8EAS - chains A and d of the 18 polymer chains in the assembly; structure by electron microscopy, 2.60 A resolution.

# Chain A
Name: Vacuolar ATPase assembly protein VMA22
From: Saccharomyces cerevisiae
Reference sequence: P38784 (VMA22_YEAST); residues 1-181 here = UniProt positions 1-181
Amino-acid sequence (181 residues; each row starts with the number of its first residue):
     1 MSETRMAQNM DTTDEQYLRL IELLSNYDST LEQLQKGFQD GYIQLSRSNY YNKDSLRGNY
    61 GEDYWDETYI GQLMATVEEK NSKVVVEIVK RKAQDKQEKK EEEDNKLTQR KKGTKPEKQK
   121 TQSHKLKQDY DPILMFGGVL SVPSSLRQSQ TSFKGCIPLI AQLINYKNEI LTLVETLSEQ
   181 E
Disordered / not traced: 1-13, 93-126, 178-181

# Chain d
Name: V-type proton ATPase subunit d
From: Saccharomyces cerevisiae
Reference sequence: P32366 (VA0D_YEAST); residues 1-345 here = UniProt positions 1-345
Amino-acid sequence (345 residues; each row starts with the number of its first residue):
     1 MEGVYFNIDN GFIEGVVRGY RNGLLSNNQY INLTQCDTLE DLKLQLSSTD YGNFLSSVSS
    61 ESLTTSLIQE YASSKLYHEF NYIRDQSSGS TRKFMDYITY GYMIDNVALM ITGTIHDRDK
   121 GEILQRCHPL GWFDTLPTLS VATDLESLYE TVLVDTPLAP YFKNCFDTAE ELDDMNIEII
   181 RNKLYKAYLE DFYNFVTEEI PEPAKECMQT LLGFEADRRS INIALNSLQS SDIDPDLKSD
   241 LLPNIGKLYP LATFHLAQAQ DFEGVRAALA NVYEYRGFLE TGNLEDHFYQ LEMELCRDAF
   301 TQQFAISTVW AWMKSKEQEV RNITWIAECI AQNQRERINN YISVY
Disordered / not traced: 164-170
UniProt features mapped onto this chain:
  - modified residue: Met1 (N-acetylmethionine)

# How chain A and chain d interact
Contacting residue pairs (79):
  Gln39(A) with Gln334(d)
  Tyr42(A) with Gln332(d)
  Ile43(A) with Trp325(d), hydrophobic; Gln332(d), hydrogen bond (backbone-side chain); Gln334(d); Arg337(d)
  Ser46(A) with Trp325(d); Glu328(d), hydrogen bond; Gln332(d), hydrogen bond
  Arg47(A) with Asp286(d), salt bridge; Trp325(d); Asn340(d), hydrogen bond (side chain-backbone)
  Tyr50(A) with Tyr289(d), hydrophobic; Gln318(d), hydrogen bond; Arg321(d); Asn322(d), hydrogen bond; Trp325(d), hydrophobic; Tyr341(d); Ile342(d), hydrogen bond (side chain-backbone)
  Tyr51(A) with Asn283(d); Glu285(d); Asp286(d), hydrogen bond; Tyr289(d)
  Asn52(A) with Tyr289(d), hydrogen bond (backbone-side chain); Arg321(d), hydrogen bond
  Lys53(A) with Arg218(d); Tyr289(d), hydrogen bond (backbone-side chain); Glu292(d), salt bridge; Arg321(d)
  Asp54(A) with Arg181(d), hydrogen bond (backbone-side chain); Arg218(d), salt bridge; Arg219(d), salt bridge; Asn222(d), hydrogen bond
  Ser55(A) with Arg181(d), hydrogen bond (backbone-side chain)
  Leu56(A) with Asp105(d); Ala108(d), hydrophobic; Leu109(d), hydrophobic; Thr112(d); Arg181(d)
  Arg57(A) with Tyr77(d), hydrogen bond; Arg126(d), hydrogen bond (side chain-backbone); Cys127(d); His128(d); Pro129(d)
  Asn59(A) with Arg126(d)
  Glu62(A) with Arg118(d), hydrogen bond (backbone-side chain); Arg126(d)
  Asp63(A) with Leu109(d); Arg118(d); Arg126(d), salt bridge
  Tyr64(A) with His116(d), hydrogen bond (backbone-side chain)
  Trp65(A) with His116(d); Arg118(d)
  Asp66(A) with His116(d)
  Glu67(A) with His116(d), hydrogen bond (backbone-backbone); Asp117(d); Arg118(d)
  Thr68(A) with His116(d); Asp117(d)
  Leu134(A) with Asp174(d)
  Met135(A) with His116(d); Asp174(d)
  Gly137(A) with Glu178(d)
  Gly138(A) with Glu178(d); Gln229(d)
  Val139(A) with Glu178(d); Asn226(d); Gln229(d), hydrogen bond (backbone-side chain); Ser230(d)
  Leu140(A) with Glu178(d), hydrogen bond (backbone-side chain); Ile179(d), hydrophobic; Asn182(d); Ile223(d); Asn226(d), hydrogen bond (backbone-side chain); Ser227(d); Leu241(d), hydrophobic
  Ser141(A) with Glu178(d), hydrogen bond (backbone-side chain)
  Pro143(A) with Glu285(d)
  Arg147(A) with Gln229(d)
Other interface residues (no listed pair), chain A (35 interface residues in all): Gln44, Asn49, Tyr130, Val142, Ser144
Other interface residues (no listed pair), chain d (45 interface residues in all): Ile115, Ile233, Phe288

# Summary
35 residues of chain A face 45 of chain d across their interface, with 23 hydrogen bonds and 5 salt bridges.
Polar contacts include Arg47(A)-Asp286(d), Lys53(A)-Glu292(d) and Asp54(A)-Arg218(d).
Here chain A is Vacuolar ATPase assembly protein VMA22 and chain d is V-type proton ATPase subunit d, both
from Saccharomyces cerevisiae. Entry 8EAS (Yeast VO in complex with Vma12-22p) was determined by electron
microscopy together with 8EAT and 8EAV from the same study.
